PDB entry 7VO5 | X-ray diffraction, 2.40 A resolution | chain A

== Chain A ==
Name: ScnS4
From: Streptomyces chattanoogensis
Notes: fragment: pimaricin type I PKS thioesterase domain (Pim TE)
UniProtKB: F1CLA7 (F1CLA7_9ACTN); residues 1-286 here correspond to UniProt positions 1736-2021 (UniProt number = residue number + 1735)
Sequence (286 residues; each row starts with the number of its first residue):
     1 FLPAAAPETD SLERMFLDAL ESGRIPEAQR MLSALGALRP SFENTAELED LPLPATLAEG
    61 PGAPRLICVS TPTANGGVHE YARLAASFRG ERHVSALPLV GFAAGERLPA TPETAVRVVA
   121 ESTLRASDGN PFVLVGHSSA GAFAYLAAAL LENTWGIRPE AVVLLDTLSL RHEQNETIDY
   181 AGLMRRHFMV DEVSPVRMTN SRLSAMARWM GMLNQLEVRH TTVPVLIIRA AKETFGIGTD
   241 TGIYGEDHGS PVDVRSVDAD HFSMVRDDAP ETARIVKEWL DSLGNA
Unresolved in the structure: 235-241, 284-286
Residues lining bound ligands: 81E ((1R,3S,5E,7S,11R,13E,15E,17E,19E,21R,23S,24R,25S)-11,24-dimethyl-1,3,7,21,25-pentakis(oxidanyl)-10,27-dioxabicyclo[21.3.1]heptacosa-5,13,15,17,19-pentaen-9-one): Gln29, Leu32, Ser33, Thr71, Thr73, Ser138, Ser139, His172, Gln174, Tyr180, Leu183, Met184, His187, Phe188, Met206, Ala207, Met210, Gly211, Leu213, Asn214, His261, Phe262

== Summary ==
Ligands of chain A: compound 81E.
Chain A is ScnS4 (Streptomyces chattanoogensis); the structure, Pimaricin type I PKS thioesterase domain (holo
Pim TE), was determined by X-ray diffraction.
